8TOO - chains B and I of the 3 polymer chains in the assembly; structure by X-ray diffraction, 2.60 A resolution.

[Chain B]
Molecule: 4C12 heavy chain
Organism: Mus musculus
Chain sequence (234 residues; numbered 1 to 234; the number before each row is that of its first residue):
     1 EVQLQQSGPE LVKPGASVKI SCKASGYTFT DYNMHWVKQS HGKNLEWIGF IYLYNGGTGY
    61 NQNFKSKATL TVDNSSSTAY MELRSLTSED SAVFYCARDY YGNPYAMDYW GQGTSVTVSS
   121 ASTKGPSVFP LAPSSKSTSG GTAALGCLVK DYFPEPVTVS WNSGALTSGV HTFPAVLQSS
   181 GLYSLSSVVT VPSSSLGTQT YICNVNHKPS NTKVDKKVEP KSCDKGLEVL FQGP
Disordered / not traced: 221-234
Disulfide bonds: C22-C96, C147-C203

[Chain I]
Molecule: Glycoprotein 42
Organism: Epstein-Barr virus
UniProtKB: P03205 (GP42_EBVB9); residues 85-223 here = UniProt positions 85-223
Chain sequence (139 residues; row label = number of the first residue in the row):
    85 LHTFQVPQNY TKANCTYCNT REYTFSYKGC CFYFTKKKHT WNGCFQACAE LYPCTYFYGP
   145 TPDILPVVTR NLNAIESLWV GVYRVGEGNW TSLDGGTFKV YQIFGSHCTY VSKFSTVPVS
   205 HHECSFLKPC LCVSQRSNS
Disordered / not traced: 221-223
Disulfide bonds: C99-C138, C102-C115, C128-C214, C132-C216, C192-C208
UniProt features mapped onto this chain:
  - mutagenesis: Y107 (Y107A: Loss of HLA class II binding and fusion competence), W125 (W125G: Loss of HLA class II binding and fusion competence), E160 (E160A: Loss of HLA class II binding and fusion competence), F210 (F210A: Binds to HLA class II but unable to mediate fusion), R220 (R220A: Loss of HLA class II binding and fusion competence)

[Interface between chain B and chain I]
Residue-residue contacts (20):
  T30(B) with F210(I)
  N33(B) with F188(I)
  H35(B) with F188(I)
  F50(B) with F188(I), hydrophobic
  Y52(B) with F188(I), hydrogen bond (side chain-backbone); H206(I)
  Y100(B) with F198(I)
  Y101(B) with S161(I), hydrogen bond; S196(I); K212(I), hydrogen bond
  G102(B) with S199(I); V203(I)
  N103(B) with F198(I), hydrogen bond (side chain-backbone); S199(I); T200(I), hydrogen bond (side chain-backbone)
  P104(B) with Y185(I), hydrophobic; F188(I); V203(I), hydrophobic
  Y105(B) with Y185(I); T200(I), hydrogen bond
Also at the interface, not in a pair above, chain B (14 interface residues in all): D31, Y54, N55
Also at the interface, not in a pair above, chain I (12 interface residues in all): Y194

[In short]
The interface between chain B and chain I involves 14 residues on one side and 12 on the other; the contacts
include 6 hydrogen bonds. Polar contacts include Y52(B)-F188(I), Y101(B)-S161(I) and Y101(B)-K212(I). UniProt
lists 5 mutagenesis sites on chain I.
Here chain B is 4C12 heavy chain (Mus musculus) and chain I is Glycoprotein 42 (Epstein-Barr virus). Entry
8TOO (Crystal structure of Epstein-Barr virus gp42 in complex with antibody 4C12) was determined by X-ray
diffraction together with 8TNT from the same study.
